PDB entry 2FYO | X-ray diffraction, 2.00 A resolution | chain A

# Chain A
Molecule: Carnitine O-palmitoyltransferase II, mitochondrial
Organism: Rattus norvegicus
Notes: EC 2.3.1.21
UniProt: P18886 (CPT2_RAT); residue numbers follow UniProt; this construct covers 27-658
Chain sequence (653 residues; row label = number of the first residue in the row):
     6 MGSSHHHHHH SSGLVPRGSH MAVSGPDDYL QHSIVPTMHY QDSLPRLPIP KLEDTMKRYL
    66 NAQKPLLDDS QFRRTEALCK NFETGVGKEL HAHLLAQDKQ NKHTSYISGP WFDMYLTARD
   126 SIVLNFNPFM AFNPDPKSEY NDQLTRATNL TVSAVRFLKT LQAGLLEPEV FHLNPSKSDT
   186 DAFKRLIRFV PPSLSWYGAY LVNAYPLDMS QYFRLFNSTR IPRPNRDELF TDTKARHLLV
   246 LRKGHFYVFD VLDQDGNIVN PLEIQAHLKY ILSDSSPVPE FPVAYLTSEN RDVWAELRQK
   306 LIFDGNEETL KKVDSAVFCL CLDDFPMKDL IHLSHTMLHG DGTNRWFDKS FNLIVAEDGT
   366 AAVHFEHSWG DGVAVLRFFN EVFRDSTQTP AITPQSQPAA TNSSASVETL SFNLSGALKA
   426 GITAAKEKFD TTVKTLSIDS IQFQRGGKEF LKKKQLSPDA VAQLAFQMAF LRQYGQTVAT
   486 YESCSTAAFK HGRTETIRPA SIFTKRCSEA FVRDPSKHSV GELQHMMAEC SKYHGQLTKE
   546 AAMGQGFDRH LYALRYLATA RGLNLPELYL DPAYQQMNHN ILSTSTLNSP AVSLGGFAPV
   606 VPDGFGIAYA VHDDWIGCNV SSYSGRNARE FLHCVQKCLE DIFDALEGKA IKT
Disordered / not traced: 6-31, 657-658
Construct notes: expression tag (6-26); modified residue (43, 61, 119, 135, 214, 332, 342, 473, 531-532, 548, 582)
Modified positions: Mse-43, Mse-61, Mse-119, Mse-135, Mse-214, Mse-332, Mse-342, Mse-473, Mse-531, Mse-532, Mse-548, Mse-582 (selenomethionine; parent Met)

# In short
Chain A is Carnitine O-palmitoyltransferase II, mitochondrial (Rattus norvegicus); the structure, Crystal
structure of rat carnitine palmitoyltransferase 2 in space group P43212, was determined by X-ray diffraction
together with 2DEB and 2FW3 from the same study.
